PDB entry 8GGG | X-ray diffraction, 1.86 A resolution | chain A

Chain A:
Name: Ribonuclease pancreatic
Source organism: Bos taurus
Notes: EC 4.6.1.18
UniProt: P61823 (RNAS1_BOVIN); residues 1-124 here correspond to UniProt positions 27-150 (UniProt number = residue number + 26)
Chain sequence (124 residues; each row starts with the number of its first residue):
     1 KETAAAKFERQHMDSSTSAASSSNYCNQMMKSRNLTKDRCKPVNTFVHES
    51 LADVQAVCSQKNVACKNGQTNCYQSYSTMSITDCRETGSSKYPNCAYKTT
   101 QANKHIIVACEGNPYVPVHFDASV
Swiss-Prot annotation at these positions:
  - active site: H12 (Proton acceptor), H119 (Proton donor)
  - binding site (substrate): K7, R10, K41 to T45, K66, R85
  - glycosylation: K1 (N-linked (Glc) (glycation) lysine), K7 (N-linked (Glc) (glycation) lysine), N34 (N-linked (GlcNAc...) asparagine), K37 (N-linked (Glc) (glycation) lysine), K41 (N-linked (Glc) (glycation) lysine)
Disulfide bonds: C26-C84, C40-C95, C58-C110, C65-C72
Ligand contacts:
  - adenosine 5'-hexaphosphate (ZF9), molecule 1: K7, Q11, H12, K41, V43, N44, T45, C65, N67, Q69, N71, C72, A109, E111, V118, H119, F120, D121
  - adenosine 5'-hexaphosphate (ZF9), molecule 2: Q60, Y76, S77, T78, H105

Summary:
Chain A binds adenosine 5'-hexaphosphate. UniProt lists active-site residues H12 and H119 and 9
substrate-binding residues.
Chain A is Ribonuclease pancreatic (Bos taurus); the structure, RNase A-Adenosine 5'-Hexaphosphate
(RNaseA.p6A), was determined by X-ray diffraction (same publication as 8S96, 8GC9 and 8FHM).
